4IDR - chain X; structure by X-ray diffraction, 1.60 A resolution.

Chain X:
Name: Carbonic anhydrase 2
Source organism: Homo sapiens
Notes: EC 4.2.1.1
UniProt: P00918 (CAH2_HUMAN); the author numbering skips numbers that UniProt does not, so the offset changes along the chain: 3-125 = UniProt 3-125; 127-261 = UniProt 126-260
Sequence (258 residues; each row starts with the number of its first residue; note: 1 number in that range is skipped by the numbering (no residue carries it; nothing is unmodelled there)):
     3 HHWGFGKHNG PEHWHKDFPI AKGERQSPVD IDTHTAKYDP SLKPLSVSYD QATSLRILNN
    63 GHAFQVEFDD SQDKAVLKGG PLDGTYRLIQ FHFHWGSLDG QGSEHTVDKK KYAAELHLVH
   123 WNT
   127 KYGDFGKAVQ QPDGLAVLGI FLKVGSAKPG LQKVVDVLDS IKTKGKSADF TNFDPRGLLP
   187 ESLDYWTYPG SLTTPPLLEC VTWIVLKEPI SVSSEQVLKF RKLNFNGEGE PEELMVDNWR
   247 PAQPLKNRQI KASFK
Construct notes: engineered mutation Phe7 (Tyr in P00918), Gln67 (Asn in P00918)
Ion coordination: Zn2+: His94, His96, His119
Swiss-Prot annotation at these positions:
  - active site: His64 (Proton donor/acceptor)
  - binding site (Zn(2+)): His94, His96, His119
  - binding site (substrate): Thr199, Thr200
  - site: Asn62 (Fine-tunes the proton-transfer properties of H-64), Gln92 (Involved in the binding of some activators, including histamine and L-histidine)
  - modified residue (Phosphoserine): Ser166, Ser173
From the paper describing this entry:
  - catalytic residues: His64
  - mutagenesis - Y7F/N67Q (9 mus-1), N67Q: increased catalytic activity

In short:
His94, His96 and His119 coordinate Zn2+. Curated annotation (UniProt) lists active-site residue His64, 3
Zn2+-binding residues and substrate-binding residues Thr199 and Thr200. From the paper: the catalytic residue
His64; Y7F/N67Q and N67Q increase catalytic activity.
Chain X is Carbonic anhydrase 2 (Homo sapiens); the structure, Human Carbonic Anhydrase II Proton Transfer
Double Mutant, was determined by X-ray diffraction together with 3TVN and 3TVO from the same study.
